6G9Q - chains G and H of the 5 polymer chains in the assembly; structure by X-ray diffraction, 1.89 A resolution.

== Chain G ==
Name: T cell receptor alpha variable 14-1, T-cell receptor alpha chain C region
Organism: Mus musculus
Reference sequence: chimeric construct of A0A0G2JF94, P01849: residues 1-99 from A0A0G2JF94 (A0A0G2JF94_MOUSE) positions 22-120 (UniProt number = residue number + 21); residues 118-205 from P01849 positions 1-88 (UniProt number = residue number - 117)
Chain sequence (205 residues; row label = number of the first residue in the row):
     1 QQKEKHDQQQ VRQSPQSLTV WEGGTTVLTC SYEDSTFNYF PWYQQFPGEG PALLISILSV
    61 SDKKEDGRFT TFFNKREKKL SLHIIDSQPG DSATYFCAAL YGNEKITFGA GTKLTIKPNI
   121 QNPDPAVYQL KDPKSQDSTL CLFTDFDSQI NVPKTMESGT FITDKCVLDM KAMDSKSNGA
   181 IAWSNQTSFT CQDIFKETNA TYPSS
Unresolved in the structure: 1-8, 197-205
Sequence notes: linker (100-117); conflict Asn-119 (Tyr2 in P01849), Asp-124 (Glu7 in P01849), Lys-134 (Arg17 in P01849), Cys-166 (Thr49 in P01849)
Disulfides: Cys-30/Cys-97, Cys-141/Cys-191

== Chain H ==
Name: T-cell receptor beta chain V region C5, T-cell receptor beta-1 chain C region
Organism: Mus musculus
Reference sequence: chimeric construct of P04213, P01852: residues 1-111 from P04213 (TVB5_MOUSE) positions 11-121 (UniProt number = residue number + 10); residues 112-238 from P01852 positions 1-127 (UniProt number = residue number - 111)
Chain sequence (238 residues; each row starts with the number of its first residue):
     1 AVTQSPRSKV AVTGGKVTLS CHQTNNHDYM YWYRQDTGHG LRLIHYSYVA DSTEKGDIPD
    61 GYKASRPSQE NFSLILELAS LSQTAVYFCA SSDAGGRNTL YFGAGTRLSV LEDLRNVTPP
   121 KVSLFEPSKA EISNKQKATL VCLARGFFPD HVELSWWVNG KEVHSGVCTD PQAYKESNYS
   181 YSLSSRLRVS ATFWHNPRNH FRCQVQFHGL SEEDKWPEGS PKPVTQNISA EAWGRADC
Unresolved in the structure: 238
Sequence notes: conflict Asp-93 (Gly103 in P04213), Ala-94 (Thr104 in P04213), Arg-97 (Leu108 in P04213), Asn-98 (Asp109 in P04213), Leu-100 (Gln111 in P04213), Ala-104 (Pro115 in P04213), Ser-109 (Leu120 in P04213), Ser-133 (Ala22 in P01852), Cys-168 (Ser57 in P01852), Ser-182 (Cys71 in P01852)
Swiss-Prot annotation at these positions:
  - glycosylation (N-linked (GlcNAc...) asparagine): Asn-178, Asn-227
Disulfides: Cys-21/Cys-89, Cys-142/Cys-203

== How chain G and chain H interact ==
Contacting residue pairs - 100 pairs, chain G then chain H:
  Gln-16(G) with His-39(H), hydrogen bond (backbone-side chain)
  Asn-38(G) with Arg-97(H), hydrogen bond
  Tyr-39(G) with Arg-97(H)
  Tyr-43(G) with Thr-99(H); Leu-100(H), hydrogen bond (side chain-backbone)
  Gln-45(G) with Gln-35(H), hydrogen bond; Phe-88(H)
  Gly-48(G) with Arg-7(H), hydrogen bond (backbone-side chain); Ala-104(H)
  Glu-49(G) with Phe-88(H); Ala-104(H)
  Gly-50(G) with Phe-88(H); Gly-103(H); Ala-104(H)
  Pro-51(G) with Phe-102(H)
  Leu-53(G) with Thr-99(H)
  Leu-58(G) with Arg-97(H)
  Phe-96(G) with Gln-35(H); Gly-40(H); Leu-41(H), hydrophobic
  Leu-100(G) with Gly-96(H); Arg-97(H)
  Gly-102(G) with Arg-97(H), hydrogen bond (backbone-side chain)
  Asn-103(G) with Gly-96(H)
  Glu-104(G) with Gly-96(H)
  Lys-105(G) with Leu-43(H); Tyr-46(H)
  Ile-106(G) with Tyr-33(H)
  Phe-108(G) with Tyr-33(H); Leu-41(H), hydrophobic
  Ala-110(G) with His-39(H); Gly-40(H), hydrogen bond (backbone-backbone)
  Gly-111(G) with His-39(H), hydrogen bond (backbone-side chain)
  Lys-113(G) with Thr-37(H), hydrogen bond (side chain-backbone); Gly-38(H); His-39(H)
  Asp-124(G) with Lys-135(H), hydrogen bond (backbone-side chain)
  Ala-126(G) with Lys-135(H)
  Tyr-128(G) with Ser-128(H); Ala-130(H); Glu-131(H); Lys-135(H)
  Gln-129(G) with Ser-128(H)
  Leu-130(G) with Phe-125(H); Glu-126(H); Thr-139(H); Val-141(H), hydrophobic
  Lys-131(G) with Phe-125(H); Glu-126(H), hydrogen bond (backbone-backbone)
  Asp-132(G) with Ser-123(H); Leu-124(H); Phe-125(H)
  Pro-133(G) with Leu-124(H); Glu-126(H)
  Ser-138(G) with Phe-125(H)
  Thr-139(G) with Phe-125(H)
  Leu-140(G) with Phe-125(H), hydrophobic; Val-141(H), hydrophobic
  Leu-142(G) with Thr-139(H); Arg-186(H)
  Thr-144(G) with Arg-188(H)
  Asp-145(G) with Lys-135(H), salt bridge; Arg-188(H), salt bridge
  Thr-155(G) with Tyr-174(H)
  Phe-161(G) with Arg-145(H); Tyr-174(H), hydrophobic; Glu-176(H)
  Ile-162(G) with Tyr-174(H)
  Thr-163(G) with Asp-170(H); Ser-184(H)
  Cys-166(G) with Cys-168(H), disulfide; Thr-169(H), hydrogen bond (side chain-backbone); Arg-186(H), hydrogen bond (backbone-side chain)
  Val-167(G) with Cys-168(H), hydrogen bond (backbone-side chain)
  Leu-168(G) with Gly-166(H); Val-167(H); Cys-168(H), hydrophobic; Arg-186(H); Arg-188(H)
  Asp-169(G) with Ser-165(H); Gly-166(H), hydrogen bond (backbone-backbone)
  Met-170(G) with Lys-137(H); Ser-165(H); Arg-188(H); Val-189(H); Ser-190(H)
  Lys-171(G) with Ser-165(H), hydrogen bond (backbone-side chain)
  Ala-172(G) with Ser-165(H)
  Ser-175(G) with Lys-137(H)
  Ser-177(G) with Arg-186(H), hydrogen bond (backbone-side chain); Arg-188(H), hydrogen bond
  Asn-178(G) with Arg-186(H)
  Gly-179(G) with Arg-186(H)
  Ile-181(G) with Val-141(H), hydrophobic; Ser-184(H)
  Trp-183(G) with Leu-143(H), hydrophobic; Arg-145(H); Glu-176(H), hydrogen bond; Ser-182(H)
  Asn-185(G) with Arg-145(H)
Also at the interface, not in a pair above, chain G (57 interface residues in all): Thr-94, Gly-109, Pro-125
Also at the interface, not in a pair above, chain H (48 interface residues in all): Asn-134, His-164, Ser-185
Cross-chain cystine bridges: Cys-166(G)/Cys-168(H)

== Overview ==
57 residues of chain G face 48 of chain H across their interface, with 1 disulfide bond, 19 hydrogen bonds and
2 salt bridges. Among the polar pairs are Asp-145(G)/Lys-135(H), Asp-145(G)/Arg-188(H) and
Gln-16(G)/His-39(H).
Here chain G is T cell receptor alpha variable 14-1, T-cell receptor alpha chain C region and chain H is
T-cell receptor beta chain V region C5, T-cell receptor beta-1 chain C region, both from Mus musculus. Entry
6G9Q (Ternary complex of P14 TCR with murine MHC class I H-2 Db in complex with self-antigen ...) was
determined by X-ray diffraction.
